1DSO - chain A; structure by X-ray diffraction, 2.03 A resolution.

[Chain A]
Name: Cytochrome C peroxidase
From: Saccharomyces cerevisiae
Notes: EC 1.11.1.5
Reference sequence: P00431 (CCPR_YEAST); residues 3-294 here correspond to UniProt positions 70-361 (UniProt number = residue number + 67)
Sequence (292 residues; each row starts with the number of its first residue):
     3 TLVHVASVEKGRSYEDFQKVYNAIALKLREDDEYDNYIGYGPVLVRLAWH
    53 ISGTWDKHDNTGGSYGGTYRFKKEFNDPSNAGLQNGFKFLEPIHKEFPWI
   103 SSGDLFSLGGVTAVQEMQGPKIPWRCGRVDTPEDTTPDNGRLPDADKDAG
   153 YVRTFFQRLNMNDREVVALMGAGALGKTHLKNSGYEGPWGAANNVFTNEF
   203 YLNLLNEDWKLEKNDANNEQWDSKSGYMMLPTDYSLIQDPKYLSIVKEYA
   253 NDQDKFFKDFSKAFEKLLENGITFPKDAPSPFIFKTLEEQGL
Unresolved in the structure: 3
Sequence notes: conflict T3 (Pro70 in P00431), I53 (Thr120 in P00431), E76 (Gln143 in P00431), G152 (Asp219 in P00431); engineered mutation G175 (His242 in P00431)
Small-molecule neighbours: heme (HEM): D37, P44, V45, V47, R48, W51, P145, D146, A147, F158, L171, M172, A174, L177, G178, K179, T180, H181, N184, S185, Y187, W191, L232, T234, F262, F266
Curated features (UniProtKB/Swiss-Prot):
  - active site: H52 (Proton acceptor), W191 (Tryptophan radical intermediate)
  - site: R48 (Transition state stabilizer)
  - modified residue: Y153 (Phosphotyrosine)
What the authors report for this chain:
  - binding site for imidazole: D235
  - conformationally variable residues (loop rearrangement): A174 to A176

[In short]
Chain A binds heme. Curated annotation (UniProt) lists active-site residues H52 and W191. From the paper: a
binding site for imidazole at D235; conformational variability at A174.
Chain A is Cytochrome C peroxidase (Saccharomyces cerevisiae); the structure, Cytochrome C peroxidase H175G
mutant, imidazole complex at ph 6, room temperature, was determined by X-ray diffraction (same publication as
1DS4, 1DSE, 1DSG and 1DSP).
